Entry 5XST (X-ray diffraction, 2.30 A resolution); this record covers chain A.

== Chain A ==
Protein: Poly [ADP-ribose] polymerase 1
From: Homo sapiens
Notes: EC 2.4.2.30
Reference sequence: P09874 (PARP1_HUMAN); residues 1-349 here correspond to UniProt positions 662-1010 (UniProt number = residue number + 661)
Amino-acid sequence (350 residues; numbered 0 to 349; the number before each row is that of its first residue; numbering starts at 0):
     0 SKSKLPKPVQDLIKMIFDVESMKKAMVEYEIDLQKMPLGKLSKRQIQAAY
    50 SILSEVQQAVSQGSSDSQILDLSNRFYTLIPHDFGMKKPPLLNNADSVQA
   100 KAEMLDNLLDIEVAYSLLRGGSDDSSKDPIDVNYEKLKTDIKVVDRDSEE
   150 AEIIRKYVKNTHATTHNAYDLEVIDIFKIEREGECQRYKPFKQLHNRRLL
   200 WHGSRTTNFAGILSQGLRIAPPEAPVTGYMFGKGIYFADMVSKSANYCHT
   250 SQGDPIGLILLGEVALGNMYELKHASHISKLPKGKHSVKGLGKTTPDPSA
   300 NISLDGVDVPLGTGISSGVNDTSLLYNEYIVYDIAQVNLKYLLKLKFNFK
Differences from the reference sequence: expression tag (0); variant Ala101 (Val762 in P09874)
Swiss-Prot annotation at these positions:
  - active site: Glu327 (For poly [ADP-ribose] polymerase activity)
  - binding site (NAD(+)): His201 to Ser203, Gly210, Arg217, Ser243
  - modified residue (Phosphoserine): Ser121, Ser125
  - cross-link: Lys87 (Glycyl lysine isopeptide (Lys-Gly) (interchain with G-Cter in SUMO1))
Cystine bridges: Cys184 forms a disulfide with the same residue of a neighbouring copy of this chain
Small-molecule neighbours: PARP1 (8E6; 6-fluoranyl-2-(4,5,6,7-tetrahydrothieno[3,2-c]pyridin-2-yl)-1H-benzimidazole-4-carboxamide): Gln98, Glu102, Asp105, Trp200, His201, Gly202, Thr226, Gly227, Tyr228, Tyr235, Phe236, Ala237, Lys242, Ser243, Tyr246, Asn326, Glu327

== Overview ==
Ligands of chain A: PARP1. UniProt lists active-site residue Glu327 and 6 NAD+-binding residues.
Chain A is Poly [ADP-ribose] polymerase 1 (Homo sapiens); the structure, novel orally efficacious inhibitors
complexed with PARP1, was determined by X-ray diffraction together with 5XSR and 5XSU from the same study.
